PDB entry 1ZDH | X-ray diffraction, 2.70 A resolution | chains S and C of the 5 polymer chains in the assembly

Chain S:
Molecule: 19-nt RNA strand
Sequence (19 nucleotides; row label = number of the first residue in the row):
     1 ACAUGAGGAUCACCCAUGU
Disordered / not traced: 1-3, 17-19

Chain C:
Name: Protein (bacteriophage MS2 coat protein)
Organism: Enterobacterio phage MS2
UniProt: P03612 (COAT_BPMS2); residue numbers follow UniProt; this construct covers 1-129
Sequence (129 residues; each row starts with the number of its first residue):
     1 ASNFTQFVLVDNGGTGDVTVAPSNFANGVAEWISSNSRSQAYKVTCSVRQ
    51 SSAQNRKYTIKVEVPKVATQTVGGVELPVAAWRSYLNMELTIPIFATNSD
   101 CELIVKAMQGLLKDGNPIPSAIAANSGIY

How chain S and chain C interact:
Pairs across the interface - 12 pairs, chain S then chain C:
  A9(S) - Asn87(C)  base contact
  U10(S) - Tyr85(C)  sugar contact
  C11(S) - Glu63(C)  hydrogen bond to the sugar
  C11(S) - Tyr85(C)  stacking on the base
  C11(S) - Asn87(C)  hydrogen bond to the base
  A12(S) - Val29(C)  base contact
  A12(S) - Lys43(C)  salt bridge to the phosphate
  A12(S) - Thr45(C)  hydrogen bond to the base
  A12(S) - Cys46(C)  base contact
  A12(S) - Ser47(C)  hydrogen bond to the base
  A12(S) - Thr59(C)  hydrogen bond to the base
  A12(S) - Lys61(C)  hydrogen bond to the sugar
Also at the interface, not in a pair above, chain C (12 interface residues in all): Ile60, Arg83

In short:
Chain S and chain C form an interface of 4 and 12 residues respectively, with 6 hydrogen bonds, 1 salt bridge
and 1 aromatic stacking contact. Polar pairs include C11(S)-Asn87(C), A12(S)-Thr45(C) and A12(S)-Ser47(C).
Here chain S is a 19-nt RNA strand and chain C is Protein (bacteriophage MS2 coat protein) (Enterobacterio
phage MS2). Entry 1ZDH (MS2 coat protein/RNA complex) was determined by X-ray diffraction, deposited together
with 1ZDI.
